PDB entry 9DEU | X-ray diffraction, 1.70 A resolution | chain A

== Chain A ==
Protein: Epoxyqueuosine reductase QueH
From: Thermotoga maritima MSB8
Notes: EC 1.17.99.6
UniProtKB: Q9WZJ0 (QUEH_THEMA); residue numbers follow UniProt; this construct covers 1-192
Sequence (192 residues; numbered 1 to 192; the number before each row is that of its first residue):
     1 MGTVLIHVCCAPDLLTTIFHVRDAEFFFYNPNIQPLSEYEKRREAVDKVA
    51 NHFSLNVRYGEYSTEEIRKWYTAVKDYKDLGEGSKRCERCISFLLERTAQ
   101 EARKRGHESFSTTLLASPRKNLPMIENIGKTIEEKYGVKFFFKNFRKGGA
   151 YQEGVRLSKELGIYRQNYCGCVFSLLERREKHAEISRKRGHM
Not modelled in the structure: 1-2, 75-84, 173-192
Swiss-Prot annotation at these positions:
  - binding site ([4Fe-4S] cluster): C9, C10, C87, C90
Ion coordination: Zn2+: C9, C10, D13; 4Fe-4S cluster Fe: C87, C90, C169, C171
Small-molecule neighbours:
  - queuosine (56B; 2-amino-5-({[(1S,4S,5R)-4,5-dihydroxycyclopent-2-en-1-yl]amino}methyl)-7-(5-O-phosphono-beta-D-ribofuranosyl)-3,7-dihydro-4H-pyrrolo[2,3-d]pyrimidin-4-one): C10, D13, R42, S117, R119, Q166, N167, Y168, C169
  - 4Fe-4S cluster (SF4): N32, R86, C87, C90, I91, C169, C171

== In short ==
Bound to chain A: queuosine and 4Fe-4S cluster. C9, C10 and D13 coordinate Zn2+. C87, C90, C169 and C171 form
the 4Fe-4S cluster Fe site. From UniProt: 4 [4Fe-4S] cluster-binding residues.
Chain A is Epoxyqueuosine reductase QueH (Thermotoga maritima MSB8); the structure, Crystal structure of
epoxyqueuosine reductase QueH in complex with queuosine, was determined by X-ray diffraction (same publication
as 9D86 and 9DCO).
